PDB entry 2I32 | X-ray diffraction, 2.70 A resolution | chains A and E

Chain A:
Name: Anti-Silencing Factor 1 paralog a
Organism: Homo sapiens
UniProtKB: Q9Y294 (Q9Y294_HUMAN); numbering as in UniProt (aligned over 1-157)
Sequence (182 residues; numbered -24 to 157; the number before each row is that of its first residue; numbers below 1 keep their minus sign (Met-24 is residue -24)):
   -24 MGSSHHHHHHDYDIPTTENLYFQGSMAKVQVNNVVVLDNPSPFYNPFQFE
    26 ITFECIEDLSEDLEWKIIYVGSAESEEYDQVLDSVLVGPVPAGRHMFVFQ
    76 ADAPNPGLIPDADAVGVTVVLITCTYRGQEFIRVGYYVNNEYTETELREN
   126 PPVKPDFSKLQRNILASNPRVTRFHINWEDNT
Not modelled in the structure: -24 to 0, 155-157
Construct notes: cloning artifact (-24 to -21, -14 to 0); expression tag (-20 to -15)
Swiss-Prot annotation at these positions:
  - motif: Ile31 to Asp37 (Required for interaction with HIRA)
  - mutagenesis: Glu36 to Asp37 (Abrogates interaction with HIRA and induction of senescence-associated heterochromatin foci), Asp37 (D37A: Abrogates interaction with CHAF1B and HIRA), Glu49 (E49A: Loss of interaction with TLK2), Asp54 (D54R: Reduces interaction with histone H3), Val62 to Pro64 (Abrogates interaction with HIRA and induction of senescence-associated heterochromatin foci), Asp88 (D88A: Loss of interaction with TLK2. Reduced phosphorylation), Val94 (V94R: Abrogates interaction with histone H3 and histone H4. Loss of interaction with TLK2. Reduced phosphorylation), Arg108 (R108E: Reduces interaction with histone H3)
From the paper describing this entry:
  - conformationally variable residues (loop rearrangement): Gly63, Pro64
  - mutagenesis - E36A: unchanged binding to HIRA(421-729)
  - mutagenesis - D37A: abolished binding to CAF-1 p60 (376-559)

Chain E:
Name: Histone Regulatory homolog A
Organism: Homo sapiens
UniProtKB: P54198 (HIRA_HUMAN); residues 425-472 here = UniProt positions 425-472
Sequence (57 residues; row label = number of the first residue in the row):
   416 SENLYFQGSSATSVAGVVNGESLEDIRKNLLKKQVETRTADGRRRITPLC
   466 IAQLDTG
Not modelled in the structure: 416-445, 467-472
Construct notes: cloning artifact (416-424)
Swiss-Prot annotation at these positions:
  - mutagenesis: Gln449 to Arg458 (Impairs binding to ASF1A), Arg458 to Arg460 (Abrogates binding to ASF1A; Impairs binding to ASF1A), Arg458 to Arg459 (Impairs binding to ASF1A), Arg458 (R458A: Impairs binding to ASF1A; R458K: Impairs binding to ASF1A; when associated with K-460), Arg459 to Gln468 (Abrogates binding to ASF1A), Arg459 (R459A: Abrogates binding to ASF1A), Arg460 (R460A: Abrogates binding to ASF1A; R460K: Impairs binding to ASF1A; when associated with K-458), Ile461 (I461D: Abrogates binding to ASF1A), Leu464 (L464D: Impairs binding to ASF1A), Ile466 (I466D: Impairs binding to ASF1A)
From the paper describing this entry:
  - contacts within the chain: Glu451-Arg459 (salt bridge), Arg453-Gly457 (backbone contact), Thr454-Gly457 (backbone contact)
  - mutagenesis - R458A/R459K/R460K, L464D/I466D: abolished binding to Anti-Silencing Factor 1 paralog a (chain A)
  - mutagenesis - R458A/R459K, R458A/R460K: decreased binding to Anti-Silencing Factor 1 paralog a (chain A)

How chain A and chain E interact:
Contacting residue pairs - 30 pairs, chain A then chain E:
  Asp37(A) - Arg460(E)  salt bridge
  Glu39(A) - Arg458(E)  salt bridge
  Asp58(A) - Arg459(E)  salt bridge
  Ser59(A) - Arg458(E)
  Val60(A) - Arg459(E)
  Val60(A) - Ile461(E)  hydrophobic
  Leu61(A) - Thr454(E)
  Leu61(A) - Arg459(E)  hydrogen bond (backbone-backbone)
  Leu61(A) - Arg460(E)
  Leu61(A) - Ile461(E)  hydrogen bond (backbone-backbone)
  Val62(A) - Ile461(E)
  Val62(A) - Pro463(E)
  Gly63(A) - Arg460(E)
  Gly63(A) - Ile461(E)  hydrogen bond (backbone-backbone)
  Gly63(A) - Thr462(E)  hydrogen bond (backbone-side chain)
  Pro64(A) - Arg460(E)
  Arg69(A) - Cys465(E)
  Arg69(A) - Ile466(E)  hydrogen bond (backbone-backbone)
  His70(A) - Pro463(E)
  His70(A) - Leu464(E)
  His70(A) - Cys465(E)
  Met71(A) - Leu446(E)
  Met71(A) - Pro463(E)
  Met71(A) - Leu464(E)  hydrogen bond (backbone-backbone)
  Phe72(A) - Leu446(E)  hydrophobic
  Phe72(A) - Gln449(E)
  Val73(A) - Leu446(E)  hydrophobic
  Val73(A) - Gln449(E)
  Gln75(A) - Lys447(E)  hydrogen bond
  Gln75(A) - Arg459(E)
Interface residues without a listed pair, chain A (17 interface residues in all): Gln23, Phe28
Interface features reported in the paper:
  - pairs named by the authors: Asp37(A)-Arg460(E) (salt bridge), Glu39(A)-Arg458(E) (salt bridge), Asp58(A)-Arg459(E) (salt bridge)
  - interface residues, chain A: Phe28(A), Val60(A), Leu61(A), Val62(A), Phe72(A)
  - interface residues, chain E: Arg459(E), Ile461(E), Leu464(E)
  - hot spots on chain E (mutagenesis) - I461D: abolished binding to Anti-Silencing Factor 1 paralog a (chain A)
  - hot spots on chain E (mutagenesis) - L464D, I466D: decreased binding to Anti-Silencing Factor 1 paralog a (chain A)

Overview:
The interface between chain A and chain E involves 17 residues on one side and 13 on the other; the contacts
include 7 hydrogen bonds and 3 salt bridges. Polar pairs include Asp37(A)-Arg460(E), Glu39(A)-Arg458(E) and
Asp58(A)-Arg459(E). The authors report salt bridges between Asp37(A) and Arg460(E), Glu39(A) and Arg458(E) and
Asp58(A) and Arg459(E). The paper reports that R458A/R459K, R458A/R460K and L464D of chain E, among others,
reduce binding to Anti-Silencing Factor 1 paralog a (chain A); interface residues Phe28(A), Val60(A) and
Arg459(E) among others; 9 substitutions were tested in all.
Here chain A is Anti-Silencing Factor 1 paralog a and chain E is Histone Regulatory homolog A, both from Homo
sapiens. Entry 2I32 (Structure of a human ASF1a-HIRA complex and insights into specificity of histone
chaperone complex assembly) was determined by X-ray diffraction.
